Entry 5ESO (X-ray diffraction, 2.05 A resolution); this record covers chains A and D of the 4 polymer chains in the assembly.

Chain A (and D):
Name: 2-succinyl-5-enolpyruvyl-6-hydroxy-3-cyclohexene-1-carboxylate synthase
From: Mycobacterium tuberculosis (strain ATCC 25618 / H37Rv)
Notes: EC 2.2.1.9; chain D of this document is another copy of the same molecule, construct and numbering; everything in this record applies to it too
UniProtKB: P9WK11 (MEND_MYCTU); numbering as in UniProt (aligned over 1-554)
Chain sequence (574 residues; each row starts with the number of its first residue; numbers below 1 keep their minus sign (Met-19 is residue -19)):
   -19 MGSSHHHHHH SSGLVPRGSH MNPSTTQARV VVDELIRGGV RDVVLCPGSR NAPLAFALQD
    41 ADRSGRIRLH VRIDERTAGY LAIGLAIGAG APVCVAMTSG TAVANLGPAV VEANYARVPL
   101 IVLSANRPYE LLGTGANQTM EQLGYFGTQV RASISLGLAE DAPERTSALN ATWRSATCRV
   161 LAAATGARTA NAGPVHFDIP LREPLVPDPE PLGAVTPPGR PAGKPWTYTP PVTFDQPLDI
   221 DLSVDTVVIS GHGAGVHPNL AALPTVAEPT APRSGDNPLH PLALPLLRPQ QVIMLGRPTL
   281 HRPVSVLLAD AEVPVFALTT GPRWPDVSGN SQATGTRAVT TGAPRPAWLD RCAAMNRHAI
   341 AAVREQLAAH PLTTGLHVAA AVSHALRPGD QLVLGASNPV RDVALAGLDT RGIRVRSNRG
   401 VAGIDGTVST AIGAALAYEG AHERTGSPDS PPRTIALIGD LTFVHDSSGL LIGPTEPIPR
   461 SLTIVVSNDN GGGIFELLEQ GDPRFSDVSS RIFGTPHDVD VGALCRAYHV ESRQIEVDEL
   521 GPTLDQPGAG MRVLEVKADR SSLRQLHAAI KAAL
Unresolved in the structure: -19 to 0, 190-194, 471-486, 494-496, 528 (chain D: -19 to 0, 184-194)
Differences from the reference sequence: initiating methionine (-19); expression tag (-18 to 0)
Metal / ion sites: Mg2+: Asp440, Asp469
Ligand contacts:
  - isochorismic acid (ISC; (5S,6S)-5-[(1-carboxyethenyl)oxy]-6-hydroxycyclohexa-1,3-diene-1-carboxylic acid): Gly28, Ser29, Arg30, Thr78, Arg107, Asn117, Gln118
  - thiamine diphosphate (TPP): Pro27, Gly28, Glu55, Thr78, Thr81, Ala82, Asn85, Gln118

Interface between chain A and chain D:
Residue-residue contacts - 136 pairs, chain A then chain D:
  Leu25(A) with Ile492(D), hydrophobic
  Pro27(A) with Thr495(D)
  Gly28(A) with Phe475(D); Phe493(D)
  Ser29(A) with Phe475(D); Gln480(D), hydrogen bond
  Ala32(A) with Phe493(D), hydrophobic
  Ala35(A) with Ile492(D)
  Phe36(A) with Phe485(D), hydrophobic; Val488(D), hydrophobic; Ile492(D); Phe493(D), hydrophobic
  Gln39(A) with Val488(D), hydrogen bond (side chain-backbone); Arg491(D); Ile492(D)
  Asp42(A) with Arg491(D), salt bridge
  Arg43(A) with Asp487(D); Val488(D)
  Leu49(A) with Arg491(D), hydrogen bond (backbone-side chain)
  Val51(A) with Arg491(D); Thr495(D)
  Ile53(A) with Leu441(D), hydrophobic; His445(D); Thr495(D)
  Asp54(A) with Arg56(D), salt bridge; His445(D), salt bridge
  Glu55(A) with His445(D), salt bridge
  Arg56(A) with Asp54(D), salt bridge; Arg56(D); Asn85(D), hydrogen bond
  Gly80(A) with Val401(D)
  Thr81(A) with Tyr60(D); Pro88(D); Val401(D); Gly403(D); Asp405(D), hydrogen bond
  Ala84(A) with Pro88(D), hydrophobic
  Asn85(A) with Arg56(D), hydrogen bond; Pro88(D); Asp405(D), hydrogen bond
  Gly87(A) with Ala84(D)
  Pro88(A) with Ala84(D); Asn85(D)
  Val91(A) with Glu121(D); Leu123(D), hydrophobic
  Tyr95(A) with Glu121(D), hydrogen bond
  Leu111(A) with Val307(D), hydrophobic
  Leu112(A) with Tyr95(D)
  Thr114(A) with Trp304(D); Pro305(D); Asp306(D), hydrogen bond (backbone-backbone); Val307(D)
  Gly115(A) with Arg277(D), hydrogen bond (backbone-side chain)
  Ala116(A) with Arg277(D), hydrogen bond (backbone-side chain); Val307(D), hydrophobic
  Asn117(A) with Arg277(D); Thr279(D); Arg399(D), hydrogen bond; Ala402(D)
  Gln118(A) with Val401(D)
  Thr119(A) with Tyr95(D)
  Met120(A) with Val91(D), hydrophobic; Tyr95(D)
  Glu121(A) with Tyr95(D), hydrogen bond; Thr128(D); Gln129(D), hydrogen bond
  Gly124(A) with Gly124(D)
  Tyr125(A) with Gly87(D); Leu123(D); Gly124(D), hydrogen bond (backbone-backbone); Tyr125(D), hydrogen bond (backbone-backbone)
  Phe126(A) with Leu123(D); Gly124(D)
  Gly127(A) with Gly124(D)
  Gln129(A) with Glu121(D), hydrogen bond; Gln122(D), hydrogen bond (side chain-backbone); Leu123(D)
  Val186(A) with Gln480(D); Arg484(D); Phe485(D), hydrophobic
  Pro187(A) with Arg484(D), hydrogen bond (backbone-side chain); Phe485(D)
  Asp188(A) with Arg484(D)
  Pro189(A) with Arg484(D)
  Asp306(A) with Thr114(D), hydrogen bond; Ala116(D)
  Val401(A) with Gly80(D)
  Asp405(A) with Asn85(D), hydrogen bond
  Leu441(A) with Ile53(D), hydrophobic
  His445(A) with Ile53(D); Asp54(D)
  Ser447(A) with Tyr508(D), hydrogen bond
  Leu451(A) with Val444(D), hydrophobic; His497(D); Val499(D), hydrophobic
  Gly453(A) with Pro496(D)
  Pro454(A) with Pro496(D); Asp498(D)
  Thr455(A) with Arg491(D)
  Glu456(A) with Arg491(D), salt bridge
  Pro457(A) with Arg491(D)
  Asp487(A) with Asn31(D); Ala32(D), hydrogen bond (side chain-backbone)
  Val488(A) with Leu25(D), hydrophobic; Gln39(D)
  Ser489(A) with Cys26(D); Pro27(D); Val51(D)
  Arg491(A) with Asp42(D), salt bridge; Leu49(D), hydrogen bond (side chain-backbone); Val51(D); Thr455(D); Glu456(D), salt bridge
  Ile492(A) with Val51(D), hydrophobic; Ile53(D), hydrophobic; Thr455(D); Glu456(D)
  Asp498(A) with His509(D), hydrogen bond (backbone-side chain)
  Val499(A) with Leu451(D), hydrophobic; Ala507(D); His509(D)
  Asp500(A) with Ala507(D)
  Ala503(A) with Ala503(D); Ala507(D), hydrophobic
  Leu504(A) with Leu504(D), hydrophobic; Ala507(D); Tyr508(D)
  Arg506(A) with Asp500(D)
  Ala507(A) with Val499(D); Asp500(D), hydrogen bond (backbone-backbone); Leu504(D)
  Tyr508(A) with Ser447(D); Val499(D), hydrophobic; Leu504(D)
  His509(A) with His497(D), hydrogen bond (side chain-backbone); Asp498(D)
Interface residues without a listed pair, chain A (74 interface residues in all): Gly113, Gly403, Ile404, Val444, Phe493
Interface residues without a listed pair, chain D (76 interface residues in all): Arg30, Ala35, Thr81, Gly115, Arg303, Arg381, Leu478, Glu479, Arg506

Summary:
The interface between chain A and chain D involves 74 residues on one side and 76 on the other, with 27
hydrogen bonds and 8 salt bridges. Polar contacts include Asp42(A)-Arg491(D), Asp54(A)-Arg56(D) and
Asp54(A)-His445(D). Chain A binds isochorismic acid and thiamine diphosphate.
Both chains are 2-succinyl-5-enolpyruvyl-6-hydroxy-3-cyclohexene-1-carboxylate synthase (Mycobacterium
tuberculosis (strain ATCC 25618 / H37Rv)). Entry 5ESO (Crystal Structure of M. tuberculosis MenD with ThDP,
Mg2+ and Isochorismate bound) was determined by X-ray diffraction together with 5ERX, 5ERY, 5ESD, 5ESS and
5ESU from the same study.
